Entry 4PY8 (X-ray diffraction, 2.91 A resolution); this record covers chains A and B of the 4 polymer chains in the assembly.

== Chain A ==
Name: Hemagglutinin HA1 chain
Source organism: Influenza A virus
Notes: fragment: receptor binding subunit
Reference sequence: Q9WFX3 (HEMA_I18A0); residues 11-337 here correspond to UniProt positions 18-344 (UniProt number = residue number + 7)
Amino-acid sequence (331 residues; each row starts with the number of its first residue):
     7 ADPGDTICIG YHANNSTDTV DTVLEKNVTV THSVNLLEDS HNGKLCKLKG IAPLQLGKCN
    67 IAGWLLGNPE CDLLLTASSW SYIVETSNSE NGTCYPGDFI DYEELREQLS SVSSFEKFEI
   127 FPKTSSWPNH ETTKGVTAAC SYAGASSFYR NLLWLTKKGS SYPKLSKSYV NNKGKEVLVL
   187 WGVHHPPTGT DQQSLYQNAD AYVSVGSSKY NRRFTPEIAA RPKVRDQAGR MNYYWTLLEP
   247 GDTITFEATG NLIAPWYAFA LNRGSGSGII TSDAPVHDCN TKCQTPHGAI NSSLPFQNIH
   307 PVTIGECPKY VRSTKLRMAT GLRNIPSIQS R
Disordered / not traced: 335-337
Construct notes: expression tag (7-10)
Disulfides: Cys52-Cys285, Cys65-Cys77, Cys100-Cys146, Cys289-Cys313
Covalent attachments: N-acetylglucosamine (NAG) linked to Asn33, Asn97, Asn297
Swiss-Prot annotation at these positions:
  - site: Arg337 (Cleavage)
  - glycosylation (N-linked (GlcNAc...) asparagine): Asn20, Asn21, Asn33, Asn97, Asn297

== Chain B ==
Name: Hemagglutinin HA2 chain
Source organism: Influenza A virus
Notes: fragment: membrane fusion subunit
Reference sequence: Q9WFX3 (HEMA_I18A0); residues 1-176 here correspond to UniProt positions 345-520 (UniProt number = residue number + 344)
Amino-acid sequence (179 residues; row label = number of the first residue in the row):
     1 GLFGAIAGFI EGGWTGMIDG WYGYHHQNEQ GSGYAADQKS TQNAIDGITN KVNSVIEKMN
    61 TQFTAVGKEF NNLERRIENL NKKVDDGFLD IWTYNAELLV LLENERTLDF HDSNVRNLYE
   121 KVKSQLKNNA KEIGNGCFEF YHKCDDACME SVRNGTYDYP KYSEESKLNR EEIDGVSGR
Disordered / not traced: 63-64, 174-179
Construct notes: expression tag (177-179)
Disulfides: Cys144-Cys148
Swiss-Prot annotation at these positions:
  - glycosylation: Asn154 (N-linked (GlcNAc...) asparagine)

== How chain A and chain B interact ==
Cross-chain cystine bridges: Cys14(A)-Cys137(B)
Residue-residue contacts (109; chain A residue first):
  Ala7(A) with Phe140(B), hydrogen bond (backbone-backbone); Tyr141(B); Asn169(B)
  Asp8(A) with Asn169(B)
  Gly10(A) with Phe140(B)
  Asp11(A) with Gln27(B); Asn28(B); Phe138(B); Glu139(B); Phe140(B), hydrogen bond (backbone-backbone); Cys144(B), hydrogen bond (side chain-backbone)
  Thr12(A) with His25(B); His26(B); Gln27(B), hydrogen bond (backbone-backbone); Phe138(B); Glu139(B); Met149(B)
  Ile13(A) with His25(B); Cys137(B); Phe138(B), hydrogen bond (backbone-backbone); Val152(B), hydrophobic
  Cys14(A) with Trp14(B); Gly23(B); Tyr24(B); His25(B), hydrogen bond (backbone-backbone); Gly136(B); Cys137(B), disulfide
  Ile15(A) with Ile10(B); Trp14(B); Gly23(B); Tyr24(B), hydrophobic; Leu118(B), hydrophobic; Tyr119(B), hydrophobic; Val122(B), hydrophobic; Gly136(B), hydrogen bond (backbone-backbone)
  Gly16(A) with Trp14(B); Tyr22(B); Gly23(B), hydrogen bond (backbone-backbone)
  Tyr17(A) with Ile6(B); Ala7(B), hydrogen bond (side chain-backbone); Ile10(B), hydrogen bond (side chain-backbone); Glu11(B); Gly12(B), hydrogen bond (side chain-backbone); Gly13(B); Trp14(B), hydrogen bond (backbone-backbone); Met17(B); Trp21(B)
  His18(A) with Met17(B), hydrogen bond (side chain-backbone); Gly20(B); Trp21(B), hydrogen bond (backbone-backbone)
  Ala19(A) with Gly13(B); Trp14(B), hydrogen bond (backbone-backbone); Thr15(B)
  Val26(A) with Asn104(B)
  Asp27(A) with Leu101(B); Asn104(B), hydrogen bond (backbone-side chain)
  Thr28(A) with Leu101(B); Glu105(B), hydrogen bond; Leu108(B)
  Val29(A) with Leu101(B); Glu105(B)
  Leu30(A) with Glu105(B), hydrogen bond (backbone-side chain)
  Val36(A) with Leu108(B), hydrophobic
  Thr37(A) with Trp21(B)
  His38(A) with Trp21(B), hydrogen bond
  Glu109(A) with Glu69(B); Phe70(B); Asn71(B)
  Arg112(A) with Glu69(B), salt bridge
  Glu113(A) with Lys68(B), salt bridge
  Phe302(A) with Met59(B), hydrophobic
  Pro307(A) with Ala65(B)
  Lys315(A) with Asn60(B); Gln62(B), hydrogen bond; Trp92(B)
  Tyr316(A) with Leu89(B), hydrophobic
  Val317(A) with Thr93(B)
  Arg318(A) with Leu89(B); Asp90(B), salt bridge; Thr93(B), hydrogen bond (backbone-side chain)
  Ser319(A) with Thr93(B); Glu97(B), hydrogen bond
  Leu322(A) with Ala96(B); Glu97(B)
  Arg323(A) with Val100(B); Asn104(B), hydrogen bond (backbone-side chain)
  Met324(A) with Lys51(B); Val52(B), hydrophobic; Val55(B), hydrophobic; Asn104(B)
  Ala325(A) with Asn104(B), hydrogen bond (backbone-side chain)
  Thr326(A) with Trp21(B); Ile48(B); Thr107(B); His111(B), hydrogen bond (backbone-side chain)
  Gly327(A) with Trp21(B); Thr107(B); Leu108(B); His111(B), hydrogen bond (backbone-side chain)
  Leu328(A) with Ile6(B), hydrophobic; Trp21(B); His111(B)
  Arg329(A) with Leu108(B)
  Ile331(A) with Ile6(B), hydrophobic; Ala7(B), hydrophobic; Glu11(B); Gly12(B); Gly13(B), hydrogen bond (backbone-backbone)
  Pro332(A) with Thr15(B)
Also at the interface, not in a pair above, chain A (48 interface residues in all): Pro9, Asn20, Val34, Val40, Leu42, Pro301, Val308, Thr309
Also at the interface, not in a pair above, chain B (66 interface residues in all): Ala5, Glu29, Ile56, Asp86, Glu103, Val115, Ile133, His142, Lys143, Ile173

== In short ==
Chain A and chain B form an interface of 48 and 66 residues respectively; the contacts include 1 disulfide
bond, 27 hydrogen bonds and 3 salt bridges. Polar pairs include Arg112(A)-Glu69(B), Glu113(A)-Lys68(B) and
Arg318(A)-Asp90(B). N-acetylglucosamine is covalently linked to Asn33(A), Asn97(A) and Asn297(A).
Chain A is Hemagglutinin HA1 chain and chain B is Hemagglutinin HA2 chain, both from Influenza A virus; the
structure, Crystal structure of Fab 3.1 in complex with the 1918 influenza virus hemagglutinin, was determined
by X-ray diffraction (same publication as 4PY7).
